PDB entry 3MAZ | X-ray diffraction, 1.90 A resolution | chains A and B

== Chain A ==
Molecule: Signal-transducing adaptor protein 1
Organism: Homo sapiens
Notes: fragment: SH2 domain
Reference sequence: Q9ULZ2 (STAP1_HUMAN); numbering as in UniProt (aligned over 167-285)
Chain sequence (125 residues; numbered 161 to 285; the number before each row is that of its first residue):
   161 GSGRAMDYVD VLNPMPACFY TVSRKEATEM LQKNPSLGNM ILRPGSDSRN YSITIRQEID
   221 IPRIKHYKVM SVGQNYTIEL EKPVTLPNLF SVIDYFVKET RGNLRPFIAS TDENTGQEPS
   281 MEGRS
Not modelled in the structure: 161-170, 270-285
Sequence notes: expression tag (161-166); engineered mutation Ala269 (Cys in Q9ULZ2)
Residues lining bound ligands: malonate ion (MLI): Phe250, Ile253, Asp254, Val257, Arg265, Pro266
Curated features (UniProtKB/Swiss-Prot):
  - modified residue: Tyr168 (Phosphotyrosine)
From the paper describing this entry:
  - specificity-determining residues: Leu240
  - mutagenesis - L240A: increased binding to hydrophobic residue at P+3
  - mutagenesis - C269A: unchanged binding to CheD family protein (chain B)
  - contacts within the chain: Ile238-Leu240 (hydrophobic contact)

== Chain B ==
Molecule: CheD family protein
Reference sequence: Q9GZY6 (NTAL_HUMAN); residues 133-143 here = UniProt positions 133-143
Chain sequence (12 residues; each row starts with the number of its first residue):
   133 ANSYENVLIA KX
Not modelled in the structure: 133
Modified residues: Tyr136 (o-phosphotyrosine; PTR); NH2 (amino group) at position 144
Sequence notes: engineered mutation Ala142 (Cys in Q9GZY6); amidation (144)
Curated features (UniProtKB/Swiss-Prot):
  - modified residue: Tyr136 (Phosphotyrosine)
  - mutagenesis: Tyr136 (Y136F: Slightly reduces phosphorylation upon BCR activation)
From the paper describing this entry:
  - post-translational modification sites: Tyr136
  - mutagenesis - Y136F: decreased binding to Signal-transducing adaptor protein 1 (chain A)
  - mutagenesis - C142A: unchanged binding to Signal-transducing adaptor protein 1 (chain A)

== Chain A / chain B interface ==
Residue-residue contacts (32; chain A residue first):
  Arg184(A) with Asn134(B); Ser135(B), hydrogen bond (side chain-backbone); Tyr136(B)
  Arg203(A) with Tyr136(B)
  Ser206(A) with Tyr136(B)
  Ser212(A) with Tyr136(B)
  Gln217(A) with Ile141(B), hydrogen bond (side chain-backbone)
  Ile219(A) with Ile141(B), hydrophobic; Lys143(B)
  Lys225(A) with Glu137(B); Ile141(B)
  His226(A) with Tyr136(B); Glu137(B), hydrogen bond (backbone-backbone)
  Tyr227(A) with Tyr136(B); Glu137(B); Val139(B), hydrogen bond (side chain-backbone); Leu140(B)
  Lys228(A) with Tyr136(B)
  Glu239(A) with Glu137(B); Asn138(B)
  Leu240(A) with Asn138(B)
  Glu241(A) with Asn138(B), hydrogen bond (backbone-backbone); Val139(B)
  Tyr255(A) with Leu140(B), hydrophobic
  Phe256(A) with Leu140(B), hydrophobic
  Glu259(A) with Leu140(B); Ala142(B)
  Thr260(A) with Ile141(B); Ala142(B)
  Arg261(A) with Lys143(B), hydrogen bond (side chain-backbone); NH2_144(B)
  Asn263(A) with Lys143(B)
Interface residues without a listed pair, chain A (23 interface residues in all): Pro204, Gly205, Ile215, Leu264
The authors on this interface:
  - specific contacts: Arg184(A)-Tyr136(B), Arg203(A)-Tyr136(B), Ser212(A)-Tyr136(B), Ile215(A)-Leu140(B) (hydrophobic contact), His226(A)-Glu137(B) (backbone contact), Tyr227(A)-Leu140(B) (hydrophobic contact), Lys228(A)-Tyr136(B), Glu239(A)-Glu137(B) (backbone contact), Leu240(A)-Leu140(B), Tyr255(A)-Leu140(B) (hydrophobic contact), Phe256(A)-Leu140(B) (hydrophobic contact), Glu259(A)-Leu140(B), Thr260(A)-Leu140(B), Leu264(A)-Leu140(B)

== Overview ==
The interface between chain A and chain B involves 23 residues on one side and 11 on the other, with 6
hydrogen bonds. Among the polar pairs are Arg184(A)-Ser135(B), Gln217(A)-Ile141(B) and Tyr227(A)-Val139(B).
The authors report contacts between Arg184(A) and Tyr136(B), Arg203(A) and Tyr136(B) and Ser212(A) and
Tyr136(B) among others; hydrophobic contacts between Ile215(A) and Leu140(B), Tyr227(A) and Leu140(B) and
Tyr255(A) and Leu140(B) among others; backbone contacts between His226(A) and Glu137(B) and Glu239(A) and
Glu137(B). The paper reports that L240A of chain A increases binding to hydrophobic residue at P+3; the
specificity determinant Leu240(A); 4 substitutions were tested in all.
Here chain A is Signal-transducing adaptor protein 1 (Homo sapiens) and chain B is CheD family protein. Entry
3MAZ (Crystal Structure of the Human BRDG1/STAP-1 SH2 Domain in Complex with the NTAL pTyr136 Peptide) was
determined by X-ray diffraction.
